Entry 6KQX (X-ray diffraction, 2.44 A resolution); this record covers chain A.

# Chain A
Name: Uncharacterized UDP-glucosyltransferase YjiC
From: Bacillus subtilis subsp. subtilis str. 168
Notes: EC 2.4.1.-
UniProt: O34539 (YJIC_BACSU); residue numbers follow UniProt; this construct covers 1-392
Amino-acid sequence (392 residues; row label = number of the first residue in the row):
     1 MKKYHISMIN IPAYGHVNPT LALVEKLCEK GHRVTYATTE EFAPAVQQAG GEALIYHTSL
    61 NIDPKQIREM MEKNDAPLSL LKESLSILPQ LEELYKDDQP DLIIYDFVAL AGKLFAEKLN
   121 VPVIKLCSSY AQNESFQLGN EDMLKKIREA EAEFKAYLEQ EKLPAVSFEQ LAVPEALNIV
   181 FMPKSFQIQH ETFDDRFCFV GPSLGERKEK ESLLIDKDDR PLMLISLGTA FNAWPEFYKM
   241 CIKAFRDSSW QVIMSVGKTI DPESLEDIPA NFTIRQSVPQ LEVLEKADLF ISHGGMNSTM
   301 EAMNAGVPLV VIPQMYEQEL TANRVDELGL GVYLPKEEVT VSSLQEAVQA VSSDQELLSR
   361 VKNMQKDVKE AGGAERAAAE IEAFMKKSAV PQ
Unresolved in the structure: 1-4, 62-82, 146-169, 206-214, 386-392
Residues lining bound ligands: UDP (uridine-5'-diphosphate): Gly15, Asn18, Ser226, Gly228, Thr229, Ala230, Phe231, Ser255, Ser277, Val278, Gln280, Leu281, His293, Gly295, Met296, Asn297, Ser298, Glu301, Gln318
Curated features (UniProtKB/Swiss-Prot):
  - binding site (UDP): Asn18, Thr229, Ser255, Val278, His293, Asn297 to Glu301
  - mutagenesis: His16 (H16A: Drastic loss of activity for both pterostilbene glycosylation and UDP glycosylation), Asp106 (D106A: Significant decrease in activity for both pterostilbene glycosylation and UDP glycosylation), Phe107 (F107A: Shows slightly reduced activity), Val108 (V108A: Increases pterostilbene glycosylation activity and UDP glycosylation efficiency), Ser128 (S128A: No change in activity. Dramatic reduction of the catalytic efficiency and glycosylation levels; when associated with A-129), Ser129 (S129A: No change in activity. Dramatic reduction of the catalytic efficiency and glycosylation levels; when associated with A-128), Tyr130 (Y130A: Significant reduction in catalytic efficiency and glycosylation levels), Thr229 (T229A: Strong decrease in activity for both pterostilbene glycosylation and UDP glycosylation), Ser277 (S277F: Significantly enhances the UDP glycosylation efficiency, but shows unchanged or reduced pterostilbene glycosylation when supplied with UDP-glucose and ADP-glucose, respectively ...), His293 (H293A: Strong decrease in activity for both pterostilbene glycosylation and UDP glycosylation), Glu301 (E301A: Strong decrease in activity for both pterostilbene glycosylation and UDP glycosylation), Met315 (M315A: Significant reduction in catalytic efficiency and glycosylation levels), 3 further mutagenesis entries in UniProt

# Overview
Chain A binds UDP. From UniProt: 10 UDP-binding residues and 15 mutagenesis sites.
Chain A is Uncharacterized UDP-glucosyltransferase YjiC (Bacillus subtilis subsp. subtilis str. 168); the
structure, Crystal structure of Yijc from B. subtilis in complex with UDP, was determined by X-ray diffraction
together with 6KQW from the same study.
